5U0C - chain A; structure by X-ray diffraction, 3.00 A resolution.

# Chain A
Protein: NS5 RNA polymerase domain
Organism: Zika virus (strain Mr 766)
Notes: EC 2.1.1.56, 2.1.1.57, 2.7.7.48
UniProtKB: Q32ZE1 (POLG_ZIKV); residues 265-903 here correspond to UniProt positions 2781-3419 (UniProt number = residue number + 2516)
Chain sequence (639 residues; numbered 265 to 903; the number before each row is that of its first residue):
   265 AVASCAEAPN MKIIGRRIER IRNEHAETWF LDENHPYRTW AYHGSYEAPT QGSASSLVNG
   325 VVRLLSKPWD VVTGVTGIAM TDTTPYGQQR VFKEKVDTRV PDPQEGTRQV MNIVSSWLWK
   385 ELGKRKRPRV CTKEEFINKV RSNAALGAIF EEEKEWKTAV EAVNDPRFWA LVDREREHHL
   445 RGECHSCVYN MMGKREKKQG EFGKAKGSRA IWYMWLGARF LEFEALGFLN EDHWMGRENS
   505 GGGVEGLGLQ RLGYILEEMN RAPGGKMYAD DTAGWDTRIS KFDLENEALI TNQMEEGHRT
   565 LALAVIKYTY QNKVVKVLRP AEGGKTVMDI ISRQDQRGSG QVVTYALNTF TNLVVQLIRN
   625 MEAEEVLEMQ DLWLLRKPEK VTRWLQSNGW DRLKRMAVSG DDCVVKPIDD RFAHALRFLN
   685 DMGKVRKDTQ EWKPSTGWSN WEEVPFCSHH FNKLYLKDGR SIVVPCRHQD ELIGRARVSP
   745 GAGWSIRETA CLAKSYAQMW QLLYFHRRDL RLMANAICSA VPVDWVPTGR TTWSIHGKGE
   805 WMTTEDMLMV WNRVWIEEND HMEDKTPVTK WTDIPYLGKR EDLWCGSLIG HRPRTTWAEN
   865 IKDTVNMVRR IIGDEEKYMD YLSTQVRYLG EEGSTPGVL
Unresolved in the structure: 265-267, 892-903
Metal / ion sites: Zn2+ site 1: Glu-439, His-443, Cys-448, Cys-451; Zn2+ site 2: His-714, Cys-730, Cys-849
Curated features (UniProtKB/Swiss-Prot):
  - motif: Lys-388 to Val-394 (Nuclear localization signal (NLS))
  - binding site (Zn(2+)): Glu-439, His-443, Cys-448, Cys-451, His-714, Cys-730, Cys-849
What the authors report for this chain:
  - conformationally variable residues (loop rearrangement, side-chain flip): Ala-312 to Asn-323, Arg-483, Val-742 to Ile-750
  - contacts within the chain: Arg-483/Gly-604 (backbone contact), Ala-409/Arg-483
  - catalytic residues: Asp-535, Asp-665, Asp-666 (proposed by the authors, not directly observed)

# In short
Glu-439, His-443, Cys-448 and Cys-451 form the Zn2+ site 1. His-714, Cys-730 and Cys-849 form the Zn2+ site 2.
Curated annotation (UniProt) lists 7 Zn2+-binding residues. From the paper: catalytic residues Asp-535,
Asp-665 and Asp-666; conformational variability at Ala-312, Arg-483 and Val-742.
Chain A is NS5 RNA polymerase domain (Zika virus (strain Mr 766)); the structure, Structure of Zika virus NS5
RNA polymerase domain, was determined by X-ray diffraction together with 5U0B from the same study.
